6A4O - chain A; structure by X-ray diffraction, 1.75 A resolution.

# Chain A
Molecule: Lysozyme C
Source organism: Gallus gallus
Notes: EC 3.2.1.17
UniProt: P00698 (LYSC_CHICK); residues 1-129 here correspond to UniProt positions 19-147 (UniProt number = residue number + 18)
Chain sequence (129 residues; row label = number of the first residue in the row):
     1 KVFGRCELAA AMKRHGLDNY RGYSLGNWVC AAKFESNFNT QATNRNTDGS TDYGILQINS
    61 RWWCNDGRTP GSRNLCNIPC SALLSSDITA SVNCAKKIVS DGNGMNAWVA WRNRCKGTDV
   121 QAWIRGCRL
Disulfide bonds: C6-C127, C30-C115, C64-C80, C76-C94
Residues lining bound ligands:
  - guanidine (GAI), molecule 1: R5, A122, W123
  - guanidine (GAI), molecule 2: N44, R45, N46, D52
  - guanidine (GAI), molecule 3: L56, Q57, I58, N59, W63, I98, A107, W108
  - guanidine (GAI), molecule 4: G71, S72, R73
  - guanidine (GAI), molecule 5: I124, G126, C127, L129
UniProt features mapped onto this chain:
  - active site: E35, D52
  - binding site (substrate): D101

# Summary
Ligands of chain A: 5 copies of guanidine. UniProt lists active-site residues E35 and D52 and
substrate-binding residue D101.
Chain A is Lysozyme C (Gallus gallus); the structure, HEWL crystals soaked in 2.5M GuHCl for 20 minutes, was
determined by X-ray diffraction together with 6A4N, 6A4P and 6A4Q from the same study.
